Entry 7FIE (electron microscopy, 2.36 A resolution); this record covers chains E and F of the 7 polymer chains in the assembly.

[Chain E (and F)]
Molecule: Lon protease
Organism: Meiothermus taiwanensis
Notes: EC 3.4.21.53; chain F of this document is another copy of the same molecule, construct and numbering; everything in this record applies to it too
Reference sequence: A0A059VAZ3 (A0A059VAZ3_9DEIN); residue numbers follow UniProt; this construct covers 1-793
Chain sequence (806 residues; row label = number of the first residue in the row):
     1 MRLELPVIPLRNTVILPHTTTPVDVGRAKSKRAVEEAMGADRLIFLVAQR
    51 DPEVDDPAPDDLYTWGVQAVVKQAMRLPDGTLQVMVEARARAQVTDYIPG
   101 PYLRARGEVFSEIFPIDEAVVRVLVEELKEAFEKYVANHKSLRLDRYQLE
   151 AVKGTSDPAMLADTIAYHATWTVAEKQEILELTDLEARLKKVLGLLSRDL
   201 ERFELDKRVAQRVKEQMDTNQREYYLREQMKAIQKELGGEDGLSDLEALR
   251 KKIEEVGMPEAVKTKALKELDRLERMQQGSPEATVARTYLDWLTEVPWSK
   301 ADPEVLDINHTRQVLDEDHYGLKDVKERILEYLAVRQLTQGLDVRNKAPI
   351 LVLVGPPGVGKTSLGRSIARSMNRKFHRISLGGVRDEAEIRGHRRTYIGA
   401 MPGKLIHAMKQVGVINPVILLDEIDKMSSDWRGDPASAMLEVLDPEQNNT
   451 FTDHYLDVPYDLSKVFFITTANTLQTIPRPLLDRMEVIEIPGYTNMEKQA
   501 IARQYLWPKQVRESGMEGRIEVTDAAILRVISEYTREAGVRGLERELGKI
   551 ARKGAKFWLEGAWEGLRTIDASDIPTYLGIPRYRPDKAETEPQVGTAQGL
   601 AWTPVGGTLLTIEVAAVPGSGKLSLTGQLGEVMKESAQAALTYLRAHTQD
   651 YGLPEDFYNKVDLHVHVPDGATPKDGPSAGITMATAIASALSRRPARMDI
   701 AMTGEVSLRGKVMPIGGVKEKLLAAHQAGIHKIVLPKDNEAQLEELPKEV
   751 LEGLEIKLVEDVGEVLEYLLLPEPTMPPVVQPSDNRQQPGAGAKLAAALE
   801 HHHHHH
Disordered / not traced: 1, 781-806
Differences from the reference sequence: expression tag (794-806)
Ligand contacts: ADP (adenosine-5'-diphosphate): D318, H319, Y320, L322, P356, P357, G358, V359, G360, K361, T362, S363, Y493, I501, Y505, L506, K509, V540, R541, E544
From the paper describing this entry:
  - catalytic residues: S678 (citing earlier work)

[Interface between chain E and chain F]
Residue-residue contacts - 70 pairs, chain E then chain F:
  L226(E) with I233(F); E236(F)
  M230(E) with M230(F); I233(F), hydrophobic
  I233(E) with L226(F); M230(F), hydrophobic
  Q234(E) with E274(F), hydrogen bond (side chain-backbone); R275(F)
  E236(E) with L226(F)
  L237(E) with R222(F); E223(F)
  Q278(E) with E282(F); T396(F)
  G279(E) with T396(F); I398(F)
  T284(E) with R394(F), hydrogen bond (backbone-side chain)
  R287(E) with R394(F); T396(F)
  T288(E) with R394(F), hydrogen bond
  R378(E) with P480(F)
  S380(E) with P480(F)
  H393(E) with W431(F)
  I398(E) with W431(F)
  G399(E) with R432(F)
  M401(E) with E387(F); R432(F); G433(F)
  E423(E) with R479(F), salt bridge
  R512(E) with R345(F), hydrogen bond (backbone-side chain)
  E513(E) with R345(F)
  G515(E) with T339(F); D343(F)
  R541(E) with D483(F), salt bridge
  R552(E) with E331(F), salt bridge; V335(F); E486(F), salt bridge
  K553(E) with E331(F)
  K556(E) with E327(F), salt bridge; E331(F), salt bridge; A334(F)
  L559(E) with A334(F); Q337(F); L338(F), hydrophobic
  G579(E) with E744(F)
  I580(E) with E740(F); A741(F), hydrophobic; E744(F), hydrogen bond (backbone-side chain)
  P581(E) with A741(F)
  E589(E) with R709(F), salt bridge
  Q593(E) with R709(F)
  T596(E) with R709(F)
  E613(E) with S707(F); L708(F), hydrogen bond (side chain-backbone); R709(F), salt bridge
  A615(E) with T642(F); L708(F)
  V617(E) with R645(F)
  P618(E) with R645(F), hydrogen bond (backbone-side chain); Y658(F)
  T626(E) with Q638(F)
  G627(E) with E635(F), hydrogen bond (backbone-side chain)
  Q628(E) with E635(F)
  D662(E) with R645(F), salt bridge
  H664(E) with T642(F); L708(F)
  H666(E) with L708(F)
  P668(E) with M713(F), hydrophobic
  D669(E) with E705(F)
  G670(E) with V632(F); E705(F), hydrogen bond (backbone-side chain)
Interface residues without a listed pair, chain E (60 interface residues in all): R227, Q229, G242, Y397, A400, S514, R519, R545, A555, W558, R582, T611, V614, G619, A671
Interface residues without a listed pair, chain F (54 interface residues in all): Q229, Q234, L237, K268, I308, L330, Y397, E631, A639, A646, P677

[In short]
60 residues of chain E face 54 of chain F across their interface; the contacts include 9 hydrogen bonds and 9
salt bridges. Among the polar pairs are E423(E)-R479(F), R541(E)-D483(F) and R552(E)-E331(F). Chain E binds
ADP. From the paper: the catalytic residue S678(E).
Both chains are Lon protease (Meiothermus taiwanensis). Entry 7FIE (Processive cleavage of substrate at
individual proteolytic active sites of the Lon protease complex (conformation 2)) was determined by electron
microscopy together with 7EV4, 7EV6, 7FID and 7FIZ from the same study.
